8EM8 - chains A and U; structure by X-ray diffraction, 2.54 A resolution.

Chain A:
Protein: cGMP-dependent protein kinase
Source organism: Plasmodium falciparum (isolate 3D7)
Notes: EC 2.7.11.12
Reference sequence: Q8I719 (KGP_PLAF7); residue numbers follow UniProt; this construct covers 1-853
Sequence (853 residues; numbered 1 to 853; the number before each row is that of its first residue):
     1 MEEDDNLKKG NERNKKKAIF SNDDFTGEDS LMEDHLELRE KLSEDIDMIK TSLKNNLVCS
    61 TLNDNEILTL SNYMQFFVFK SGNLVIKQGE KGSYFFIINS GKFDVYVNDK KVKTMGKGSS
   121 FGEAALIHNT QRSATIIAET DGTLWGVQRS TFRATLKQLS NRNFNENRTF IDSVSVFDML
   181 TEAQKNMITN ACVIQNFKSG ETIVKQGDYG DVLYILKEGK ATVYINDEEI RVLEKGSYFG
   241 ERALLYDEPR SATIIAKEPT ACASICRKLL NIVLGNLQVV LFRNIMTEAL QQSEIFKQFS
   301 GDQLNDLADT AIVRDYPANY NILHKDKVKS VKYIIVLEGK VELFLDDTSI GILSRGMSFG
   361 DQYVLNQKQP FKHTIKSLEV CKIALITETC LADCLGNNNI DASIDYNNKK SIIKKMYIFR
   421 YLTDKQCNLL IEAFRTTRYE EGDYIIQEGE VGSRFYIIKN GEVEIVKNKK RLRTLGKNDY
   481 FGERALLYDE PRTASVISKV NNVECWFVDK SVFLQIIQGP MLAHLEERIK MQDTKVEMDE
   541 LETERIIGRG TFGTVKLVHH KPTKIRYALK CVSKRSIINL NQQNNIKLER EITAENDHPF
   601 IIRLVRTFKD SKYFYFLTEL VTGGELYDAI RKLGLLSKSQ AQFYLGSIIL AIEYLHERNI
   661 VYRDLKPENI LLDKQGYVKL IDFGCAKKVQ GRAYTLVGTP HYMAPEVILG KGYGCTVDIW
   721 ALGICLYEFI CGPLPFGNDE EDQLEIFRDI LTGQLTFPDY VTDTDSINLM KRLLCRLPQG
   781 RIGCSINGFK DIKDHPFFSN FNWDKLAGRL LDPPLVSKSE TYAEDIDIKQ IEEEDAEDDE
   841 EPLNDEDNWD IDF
Not modelled in the structure: 1-27, 80-85, 141-142, 550-552, 818-853
Small-molecule neighbours: WLK ([(3R)-3-{[(4M)-4-(4-cyclopropyl-2-phenyl-1H-imidazol-1-yl)pyrimidin-2-yl]amino}pyrrolidin-1-yl](1,3-thiazol-2-yl)methanone): Ile-547, Gly-548, Val-555, Leu-557, Arg-566, Ala-568, Lys-570, Ile-602, Phe-616, Thr-618, Glu-619, Leu-620, Val-621, Thr-622, Gly-623, Gly-624, Leu-671, Ile-681

Chain U:
Protein: unidentified peptide fragment
Source organism: Plasmodium falciparum (isolate 3D7)
Sequence (4 residues; each row starts with the number of its first residue; X marks 4 residues of unknown identity (built as UNK)):
    16 XXXX

Interface between chain A and chain U:
Chain A residues in contact with chain U, 10 residues: His-128, Asp-664, Lys-666, Glu-668, Cys-685, Leu-696, Val-697, Gly-698, Thr-699, Pro-700

Overview:
No residue of chain A is in contact with chain U. Chain A binds compound WLK.
Chain A is cGMP-dependent protein kinase and chain U is unidentified peptide fragment, both from Plasmodium
falciparum (isolate 3D7); the structure, Co-crystal structure of the cGMP-dependent protein kinase PKG from
Plasmodium falciparum in complex with RY-1-165, was determined by X-ray diffraction.
